PDB entry 3G84 | X-ray diffraction, 2.30 A resolution | chains A and C of the 3 polymer chains in the assembly

# Chain A (and C)
Protein: Pulmonary surfactant-associated protein D
Organism: Homo sapiens
Notes: chain C of this document is another copy of the same molecule, construct and numbering; everything in this record applies to it too
UniProtKB: P35247 (SFTPD_HUMAN); residues 203-355 here correspond to UniProt positions 223-375 (UniProt number = residue number + 20)
Sequence (160 residues; each row starts with the number of its first residue):
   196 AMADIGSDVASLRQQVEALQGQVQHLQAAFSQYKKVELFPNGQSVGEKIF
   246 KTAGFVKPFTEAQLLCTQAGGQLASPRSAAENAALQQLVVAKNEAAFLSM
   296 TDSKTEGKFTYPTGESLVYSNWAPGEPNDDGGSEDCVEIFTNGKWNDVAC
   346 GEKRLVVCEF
Unresolved in the structure: 196-204
Differences from the reference sequence: expression tag (196-202); engineered mutation Val343 (Arg363 in P35247)
Disulfide bonds: Cys261-Cys353, Cys331-Cys345
Ligand contacts:
  - Ca2+ (CA), molecule 1: Asp297, Glu301, Asp324, Glu329, Asp330
  - Ca2+ (CA), molecule 2: Glu321, Asn323, Asp324, Glu329, Asn341, Asp342
Reported in the primary citation:
  - binding site for alpha-D-mannopyranose: Glu347, Arg349

# Interface between chain A and chain C
Contacting residue pairs (36):
  Arg208(A) with Leu207(C)
  Val211(A) with Val211(C), hydrophobic; Leu214(C), hydrophobic
  Leu214(A) with Leu214(C), hydrophobic
  Gln215(A) with Leu214(C); Gln217(C)
  Val218(A) with Leu214(C), hydrophobic; Gln217(C); Val218(C), hydrophobic
  Gln219(A) with Gln217(C)
  Leu221(A) with Leu221(C), hydrophobic
  Gln222(A) with Gln217(C); Leu221(C)
  Phe225(A) with Leu221(C), hydrophobic; Ala224(C), hydrophobic; Phe225(C), hydrophobic; Tyr228(C), hydrophobic
  Tyr228(A) with Tyr228(C)
  Lys229(A) with Ala224(C), hydrogen bond (side chain-backbone); Gln227(C); Tyr228(C)
  Glu232(A) with Glu232(C)
  Glu242(A) with Gln227(C), hydrogen bond (backbone-side chain)
  Ile244(A) with Gln227(C); Val231(C), hydrophobic
  Lys246(A) with Val231(C), hydrogen bond (side chain-backbone); Phe234(C), hydrogen bond (side chain-backbone)
  Ala248(A) with Phe234(C), hydrophobic
  Gln263(A) with Gln282(C)
  Ala264(A) with Lys230(C); Phe234(C), hydrophobic
  Gly265(A) with Lys230(C), hydrogen bond (backbone-side chain)
  Cys353(A) with Phe234(C), hydrophobic
  Phe355(A) with Gln227(C), hydrogen bond (backbone-side chain); Val231(C), hydrophobic; Phe234(C), hydrophobic
Other interface residues (no listed pair), chain A (25 interface residues in all): Lys243, Thr247, Leu260, Val351
Other interface residues (no listed pair), chain C (16 interface residues in all): Pro235

# Summary
25 residues of chain A face 16 of chain C across their interface, with 6 hydrogen bonds. Polar pairs include
Lys229(A)-Ala224(C), Glu242(A)-Gln227(C) and Lys246(A)-Val231(C). Ligands of chain A: Ca2+. The paper reports
a binding site for alpha-D-mannopyranose at Glu347(A) and Arg349(A).
Both chains are Pulmonary surfactant-associated protein D (Homo sapiens). Entry 3G84 (Crystal structure of the
trimeric neck and carbohydrate recognition domain of R343V mutant of human surfactant ...) was determined by
X-ray diffraction (same publication as 3G81 and 3G83).
